4B3R - chains A and D of the 23 polymer chains in the assembly; structure by X-ray diffraction, 3.00 A resolution.

# Chain A
Molecule: 16S ribosomal RNA
Source organism: Thermus thermophilus HB8
Sequence (1521 nucleotides; row label = number of the first residue in the row; note: 44 numbers in that range are skipped by the numbering (no residue carries them; nothing is unmodelled there); a row labelled like 189A-189L holds insertion residues (189A, then the next letters in order)):
     1 UUGUUGGAGA GUUUGAUCCU GGCUCAGGGU GAACGCUGGC GGCGUGCCUA AGACAUGCAA
    61 GUCGUGCGGG CCG
    76 CGGGGUUUU
    88 ACUCCG
    96 UGGUCAGCGG CGGACGGGUG AGUAACGCGU GGGU
  129A G
   130 ACCUACCCGG AAGAGGGGGA CAACCCGGGG AAACUCGGGC UAAUCCCCCA UGUGGACCCG
189A-189L CCCCUUGGGGUG
   190 UGUCCAAAGG GCUUU
   216 GCCCGCUUCC GGAUGGGCCC GCGUCCCAUC AGCUAGUUGG UGGGGUAAUG GCCCACCAAG
   276 GCGACGACGG GUAGCCGGUC UGAGAGGAUG GCCGGCCACA GGGGCACUGA GACACGGGCC
   336 CCACUCCUAC GGGAGGCAGC AGUUAGGAAU CUUCCGCAAU GGGCGCAAGC CUGACGGAGC
   396 GACGCCGCUU GGAGGAAGAA GCCCUUCGGG GUGUAAACUC CUGA
   441 ACCCGGGACG AAACCCCC
   460 GA
   470 CGAGGGGA
   479 CUGACGGUAC CGGGGUAA
   498 UAGCGCCGGC CAACUCCGUG CCAGCAGCCG CGGUAAUACG GAGGGCGCGA GCGUUACCCG
   558 GAUUCACUGG GCGUAAAGGG CGUGUAGGCG GCCUGGGGCG UCCCAUGUGA AAGACCACGG
   618 CUCAACCGUG GGGGAGCGUG GGAUACGCUC AGGCUAGACG GUGGGAGAGG GUGGUGGAAU
   678 UCCCGGAGUA GCGGUGAAAU GCGCAGAUAC CGGGAGGAAC GCCGAUGGCG AAGGCAGCCA
   738 CCUGGUCCAC CCGUGACGCU GAGGCGCGAA AGCGUGGGGA GCAAACCGGA UUAGAUACCC
   798 GGGUAGUCCA CGCCCUAAAC GAUGCGCGCU AGGUCUCUGG GUCU
   848 CCUGGGGGCC GAAGCUAACG CGUUAAGCGC GCCGCCUGGG GAGUACGGCC GCAAGGCUGA
   908 AACUCAAAGG AAUUGACGGG GGCCCGCACA AGCGGUGGAG CAUGUGGUUU AAUUCGAAGC
   968 AACGCGAAGA ACCUUACCAG GCCUUGACAU GCUA
 1001A G
  1002 GGAACCCGGG UGAAAGCCUG GGGUGCCCC
1030A-1030D GCGA
  1031 GGGGAGCCCU AGCACAGGUG CUGCAUGGCC GUCGUCAGCU CGUGCCGUGA GGUGUUGGGU
  1091 UAAGUCCCGC AACGAGCGCA ACCCCCGCCG UUAGUUGCCA GCGGUUCGGC CGGGCACUCU
  1151 AACGGGACUG CCCGCG
  1168 AAAGCGGGAG GAAGGAGGGG ACGACGUCUG GUCAGCAUGG CCCUUACGGC CUGGGCGACA
  1228 CACGUGCUAC AAUGCCCACU ACAAAGCGAU GCCACCCGGC AACGGGGAGC UAAUCGCAAA
  1288 AAGGUGGGCC CAGUUCGGAU UGGGGUCUGC AACCCGACCC CAUGAAGCCG GAAUCGCUAG
  1348 UAAUCGCGGA UCAGCC
 1363A A
  1364 UGCCGCGGUG AAUACGUUCC CGGGCCUUGU ACACACCGCC CGUCACGCCA UGGGAGCGGG
  1424 CUCUACCCGA AGUCGCCGG
1442A-1442B GA
  1443 GCCUA
  1452 C
  1456 GGGCAGGCGC CGAGGGUAGG GCCCGUGACU GGGGCGAAGU CGUAACAAGG UAGCUGUACC
  1516 GGAAGGUGCG GCUGGAUCAC CUCCUUUCU
Unresolved in the structure: 1-4, 1534-1538
Ion coordination: Mg2+ site 1: U12, G21, G22; Mg2+ site 2: U12, C526, G527, A914; Mg2+ site 3: U14, U17; Mg2+ site 4: G15, U920; Mg2+ site 5 near G21 (its only coordinating residue here); Mg2+ site 6 near G29 (its only coordinating residue here); Mg2+ site 7: A33, C398; Mg2+ site 8: U37, G38; Mg2+ site 9: C58, U387; Mg2+ site 10: G61, U62, G105; Mg2+ site 11: G70, U99; Mg2+ site 12: G107, G324, G326; 129 more Mg2+ sites not listed; 12 more K+ sites not listed
Small-molecule neighbours: M5Z ((1R,2R,3S,4R,6S)-4,6-diamino-2-{[3-O-(2,6-diamino-2,6-dideoxy-beta-L-idopyranosyl)-beta-D-ribofuranosyl]oxy}-3-hydroxycyclohexyl 2-amino-2-deoxy-4,6-O-[(1R)-3-phenylpropylidene]-alpha-D-glucopyranoside): G1405, U1406, C1407, A1408, C1409, G1489, C1490, G1491, A1492, A1493, G1494, U1495, C1496
From the paper describing this entry:
  - binding site for M5Z: G1491, A1492
  - mutagenesis - A1408G (>=720 uM), G1491A (>=720 uM), G1491C (>=720 uM): decreased binding to M5Z

# Chain D
Protein: 30S ribosomal protein S4
Source organism: Thermus thermophilus HB8
UniProt: P80373 (RS4_THET8); residues 1-208 here correspond to UniProt positions 2-209 (UniProt number = residue number + 1)
Amino-acid sequence (208 residues; numbered 1 to 208; the number before each row is that of its first residue):
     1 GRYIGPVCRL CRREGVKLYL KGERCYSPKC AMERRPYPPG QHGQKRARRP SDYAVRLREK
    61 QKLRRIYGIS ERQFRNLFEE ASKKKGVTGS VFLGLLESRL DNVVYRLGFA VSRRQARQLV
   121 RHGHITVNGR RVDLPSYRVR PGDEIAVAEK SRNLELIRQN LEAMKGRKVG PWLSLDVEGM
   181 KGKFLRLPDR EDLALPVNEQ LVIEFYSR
UniProt features mapped onto this chain:
  - binding site (Zn(2+)): Cys8, Cys11, Cys25, Cys30
Ion coordination: Zn2+: Cys8, Cys11, Cys25, Cys30; Mg2+: Ser82, Lys84, Gly86, Thr88

# Interface between chain A and chain D
Residue-residue contacts (114):
  A8(A) with Glu204(D), hydrogen bond to the base; Ser207(D), hydrogen bond to the base; Arg208(D), base contact
  A26(A) with Arg208(D), hydrogen bond to the sugar
  G28(A) with Arg75(D), salt bridge to the phosphate
  C400(A) with Arg72(D), salt bridge to the phosphate
  C401(A) with Arg72(D), salt bridge to the phosphate; Asn76(D), hydrogen bond to the phosphate
  G402(A) with Gln73(D), hydrogen bond to the phosphate; Leu134(D), sugar contact; Ser136(D), hydrogen bond to the phosphate
  C403(A) with Arg2(D), salt bridge to the phosphate; Gln73(D), phosphate contact; Arg121(D), hydrogen bond to the sugar; Pro135(D), phosphate contact; Ser136(D), hydrogen bond to the phosphate
  U404(A) with Gly1(D), hydrogen bond to the base; Arg117(D), salt bridge to the phosphate; Arg121(D), phosphate contact
  U405(A) with Gly1(D), base contact
  G406(A) with Ile4(D), phosphate contact; Gln118(D), hydrogen bond to the sugar
  G407(A) with Ile4(D), phosphate contact; Ser112(D), phosphate contact; Arg114(D), salt bridge to the phosphate; Gln115(D), hydrogen bond to the sugar; Gln118(D), hydrogen bond to the sugar
  A408(A) with Leu20(D), phosphate contact; Lys21(D), phosphate contact; Ser112(D), hydrogen bond to the phosphate; Arg114(D), phosphate contact; Gln115(D), sugar contact
  G409(A) with Lys21(D), salt bridge to the phosphate; Glu23(D), phosphate contact; Arg24(D), hydrogen bond to the phosphate
  G410(A) with Lys21(D), base contact; Arg24(D), salt bridge to the phosphate; Lys29(D), salt bridge to the phosphate
  A411(A) with Arg24(D), salt bridge to the phosphate; Lys29(D), salt bridge to the phosphate
  G413(A) with Arg35(D), base contact
  G425(A) with Gln44(D), hydrogen bond to the phosphate
  G426(A) with Arg35(D), salt bridge to the phosphate; Tyr37(D), hydrogen bond to the phosphate; Gly40(D), phosphate contact; Gln41(D), hydrogen bond to the sugar; Gln44(D), phosphate contact
  U427(A) with Arg12(D), salt bridge to the phosphate; Arg35(D), salt bridge to the phosphate; Pro39(D), phosphate contact; Gly40(D), hydrogen bond to the phosphate
  G428(A) with Pro6(D), phosphate contact; Arg9(D), salt bridge to the phosphate; Arg35(D), sugar contact
  U429(A) with Cys8(D), phosphate contact; Arg12(D), salt bridge to the phosphate; Lys21(D), hydrogen bond to the sugar; Arg24(D), hydrogen bond to the sugar; Ala31(D), phosphate contact; Arg35(D), salt bridge to the phosphate
  A430(A) with Pro6(D), phosphate contact; Val7(D), hydrogen bond to the phosphate; Cys8(D), hydrogen bond to the phosphate; Lys21(D), salt bridge to the phosphate
  U437(A) with Gln118(D), base contact; His122(D), sugar contact; His124(D), hydrogen bond to the sugar; Leu154(D), phosphate contact
  G438(A) with His124(D), phosphate contact
  A439(A) with His122(D), salt bridge to the phosphate
  C489(A) with Arg131(D), salt bridge to the phosphate
  G490(A) with Arg131(D), salt bridge to the phosphate
  A495(A) with Gln118(D), base contact; His122(D), base contact
  C508(A) with Tyr53(D), sugar contact; Arg208(D), salt bridge to the phosphate
  A509(A) with Ser51(D), hydrogen bond to the phosphate; Tyr53(D), sugar contact; Ala54(D), sugar contact; Leu57(D), sugar contact
  C511(A) with His42(D), hydrogen bond to the base
  U512(A) with Gln41(D), sugar contact; His42(D), sugar contact; Lys45(D), salt bridge to the phosphate
  G540(A) with Gln41(D), base contact; His42(D), base contact
  G541(A) with Gly40(D), phosphate contact; Gln41(D), hydrogen bond to the sugar
  G542(A) with Arg9(D), salt bridge to the phosphate; Arg13(D), hydrogen bond to the phosphate; Gly40(D), hydrogen bond to the phosphate
  C543(A) with Arg9(D), salt bridge to the phosphate; Arg13(D), salt bridge to the phosphate; Pro39(D), phosphate contact; Arg58(D), phosphate contact
  G544(A) with Arg58(D), salt bridge to the phosphate; Gln61(D), phosphate contact; Arg65(D), salt bridge to the phosphate
  C545(A) with Lys60(D), salt bridge to the phosphate; Gln61(D), phosphate contact; Arg64(D), salt bridge to the phosphate; Glu71(D), phosphate contact
  G546(A) with Ser70(D), phosphate contact; Glu71(D), hydrogen bond to the phosphate; Arg72(D), hydrogen bond to the phosphate
  A547(A) with Gly1(D), hydrogen bond to the phosphate
  G616(A) with Arg140(D), salt bridge to the phosphate
  U619(A) with Arg131(D), base contact; Val132(D), base contact; Asp133(D), hydrogen bond to the base; Leu134(D), base contact
  C620(A) with Leu134(D), base contact; Ser136(D), base contact; Tyr137(D), sugar contact
Also at the interface, not in a pair above, chain A (47 interface residues in all): C418, C419, C436, C612
Also at the interface, not in a pair above, chain D (63 interface residues in all): Tyr3, Gly22, Arg56, Lys83, Leu156

# Summary
47 residues of chain A face 63 of chain D across their interface, with 32 hydrogen bonds and 31 salt bridges.
Polar contacts include A8(A)-Glu204(D), A8(A)-Ser207(D) and U404(A)-Gly1(D). Ligands of chain A: compound M5Z.
From the paper: a binding site for M5Z at G1491(A) and A1492(A); A1408G, G1491A and G1491C of chain A reduce
binding to M5Z.
Chain A is 16S ribosomal RNA and chain D is 30S ribosomal protein S4, both from Thermus thermophilus HB8; the
structure, Crystal structure of the 30S ribosome in complex with compound 30, was determined by X-ray
diffraction, deposited together with 4B3M, 4B3S and 4B3T.
